PDB entry 8OX1 | electron microscopy, 2.70 A resolution | chains I and L of the 12 polymer chains in the assembly

== Chain I ==
Molecule: Telomeric DNA C strand
Source organism: Homo sapiens
Sequence (145 nucleotides; numbered -74 to 70; the number before each row is that of its first residue; numbers below 1 keep their minus sign (DA-74 is residue -74)):
   -74 ATCACCCTAA CCCTAACCCT AACCCTAACC CTAACCCTAA CCCTAACCCT AACCCTAACC
   -14 CTAACCCTAA CCCTAACCCT AACCCTAACC CTAACCCTAA CCCTAACCCT AACCCTAACC
    46 CTAACCCTAA CCCTAACCCT AAGAT

== Chain L ==
Protein: Telomeric repeat-binding factor 1
Source organism: Homo sapiens
Reference sequence: P54274 (TERF1_HUMAN); residues 1-439 here = UniProt positions 1-439
Amino-acid sequence (439 residues; numbered 1 to 439; the number before each row is that of its first residue):
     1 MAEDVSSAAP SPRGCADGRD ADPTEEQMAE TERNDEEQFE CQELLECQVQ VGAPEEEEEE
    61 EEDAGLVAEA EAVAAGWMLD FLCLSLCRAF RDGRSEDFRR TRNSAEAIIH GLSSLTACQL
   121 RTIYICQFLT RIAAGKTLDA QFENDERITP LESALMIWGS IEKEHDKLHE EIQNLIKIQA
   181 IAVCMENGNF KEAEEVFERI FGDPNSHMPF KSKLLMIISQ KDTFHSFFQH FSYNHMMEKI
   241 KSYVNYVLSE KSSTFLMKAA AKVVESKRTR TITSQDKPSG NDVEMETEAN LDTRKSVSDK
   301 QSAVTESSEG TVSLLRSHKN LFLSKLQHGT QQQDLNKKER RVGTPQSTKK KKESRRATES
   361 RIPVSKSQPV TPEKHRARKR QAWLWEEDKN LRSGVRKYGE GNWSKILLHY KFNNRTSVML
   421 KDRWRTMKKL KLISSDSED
Not modelled in the structure: 1-376, 436-439
Curated features (UniProtKB/Swiss-Prot):
  - DNA-binding region: Trp403 to Lys428 (H-T-H motif)
  - motif: Lys337 to Arg356 (Nuclear localization signal)
  - modified residue: Ala2 (N-acetylalanine), Ser11 (Phosphoserine), Ser219 (Phosphoserine)
  - cross-link (Glycyl lysine isopeptide (Lys-Gly)): Lys213 (interchain with G-Cter in SUMO2), Lys325 (interchain with G-Cter in SUMO2), Lys366 (interchain with G-Cter in SUMO2)
  - mutagenesis: Ala74 (A74D: Abolishes dimerization and telomere binding; when associated with P-75), Ala75 (A75P: Abolishes dimerization and telomere binding; when associated with D-74), Trp77 (W77P: Abolishes telomere binding), Phe81 (F81P: Abolishes telomere binding), Phe90 (F90P: Diminishes telomere binding), Leu115 (L115R: Loss of interaction with FBXO4), Leu120 (L120R: Loss of interaction with FBXO4), Ser219 (S219A: Loss of phosphorylation; induction of mitotic entry and apoptosis and increased radiation hypersensitivity of ataxia-telangiectasia cells ...)

== Chain I / chain L interface ==
Pairs across the interface (18; chain I residue first):
  DA54(I) with Lys429(L), salt bridge to the phosphate; Leu430(L), phosphate contact
  DA55(I) with Arg380(L), base contact; Gln381(L), phosphate contact; Ala382(L), phosphate contact; Trp383(L), hydrogen bond to the phosphate; Arg423(L), salt bridge to the phosphate; Thr426(L), phosphate contact
  DC56(I) with Arg378(L), salt bridge to the phosphate; Arg380(L), sugar contact; Gln381(L), phosphate contact; Arg415(L), salt bridge to the phosphate; Met419(L), phosphate contact; Asp422(L), base contact
  DC57(I) with Ala377(L), phosphate contact; Val418(L), base contact; Asp422(L), hydrogen bond to the base
  DC58(I) with Val418(L), base contact
Also at the interface, not in a pair above, chain L (15 interface residues in all): Lys421

== In short ==
5 residues of chain I and 15 residues of chain L are in contact, with 2 hydrogen bonds and 4 salt bridges.
Polar pairs include DC57(I)-Asp422(L), DA55(I)-Trp383(L) and DA54(I)-Lys429(L). Curated annotation (UniProt)
lists 8 mutagenesis sites on chain L.
Here chain I is Telomeric DNA C strand and chain L is Telomeric repeat-binding factor 1, both from Homo
sapiens. Entry 8OX1 (Structure of TRF1core in complex with telomeric nucleosome) was determined by electron
microscopy.
